8DR5 - chains D and E of the 12 polymer chains in the assembly; structure by electron microscopy, 2.76 A resolution.

Chain D:
Protein: Replication factor C subunit 2
From: Saccharomyces cerevisiae
Reference sequence: P40348 (RFC2_YEAST); residue numbers follow UniProt; this construct covers 1-353
Sequence (353 residues; numbered 1 to 353; the number before each row is that of its first residue):
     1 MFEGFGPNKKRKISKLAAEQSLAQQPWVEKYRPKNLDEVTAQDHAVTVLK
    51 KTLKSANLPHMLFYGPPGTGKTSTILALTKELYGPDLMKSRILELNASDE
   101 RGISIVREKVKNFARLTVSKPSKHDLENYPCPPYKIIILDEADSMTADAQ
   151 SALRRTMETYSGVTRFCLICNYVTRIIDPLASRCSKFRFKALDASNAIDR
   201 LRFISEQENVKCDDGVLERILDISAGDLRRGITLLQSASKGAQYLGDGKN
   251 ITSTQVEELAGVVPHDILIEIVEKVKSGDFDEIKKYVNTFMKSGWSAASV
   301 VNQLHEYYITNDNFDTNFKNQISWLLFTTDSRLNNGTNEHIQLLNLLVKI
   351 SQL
Disordered / not traced: 1-21
Ion coordination: Mg2+: Thr72 (together with ATP-gamma-S)
Small-molecule neighbours:
  - ATP-gamma-S (AGS; phosphothiophosphoric acid-adenylate ester), molecule 1: Val28, Tyr31, Arg32, Pro33, Glu38, Val39, Thr40, Gln42, Pro66, Pro67, Gly68, Thr69, Gly70, Lys71, Thr72, Ser73, Glu141, Asn171, Leu192, Arg200, Leu228, Arg229, Ile232
  - ATP-gamma-S (AGS), molecule 2: Arg154, Glu158, Pro179, Arg183

Chain E:
Protein: Replication factor C subunit 5
From: Saccharomyces cerevisiae
Reference sequence: P38251 (RFC5_YEAST); numbering as in UniProt (aligned over 1-354)
Sequence (354 residues; row label = number of the first residue in the row):
     1 MSLWVDKYRPKSLNALSHNEELTNFLKSLSDQPRDLPHLLLYGPNGTGKK
    51 TRCMALLESIFGPGVYRLKIDVRQFVTASNRKLELNVVSSPYHLEITPSD
   101 MGNNDRIVIQELLKEVAQMEQVDFQDSKDGLAHRYKCVIINEANSLTKDA
   151 QAALRRTMEKYSKNIRLIMVCDSMSPIIAPIKSRCLLIRCPAPSDSEIST
   201 ILSDVVTNERIQLETKDILKRIAQASNGNLRVSLLMLESMALNNELALKS
   251 SSPIIKPDWIIVIHKLTRKIVKERSVNSLIECRAVLYDLLAHCIPANIIL
   301 KELTFSLLDVETLNTTNKSSIIEYSSVFDERLSLGNKAIFHLEGFIAKVM
   351 CCLD
Disordered / not traced: 1, 354
Small-molecule neighbours:
  - ATP-gamma-S (AGS; phosphothiophosphoric acid-adenylate ester): Arg155, Glu159, Pro180, Arg184
  - GDP (guanosine-5'-diphosphate): Val5, Asp6, Tyr8, Arg9, Pro10, Ala15, Leu16, Ser17, His18, Pro44, Asn45, Gly46, Thr47, Gly48, Lys49, Lys50, Thr51, Arg52, Ile201, Leu230, Arg231, Leu234

Interface between chain D and chain E:
Residue-residue contacts (87):
  Ala23(D) - Asp35(E)
  Gln24(D) - Arg34(E)
  Gln24(D) - Arg166(E)  hydrogen bond (backbone-side chain)
  Gln25(D) - Asp35(E)
  Gln25(D) - Ser162(E)  hydrogen bond
  Gln25(D) - Lys163(E)
  Gln25(D) - Arg166(E)
  Pro26(D) - Arg166(E)
  Glu29(D) - Glu159(E)
  Glu29(D) - Ser162(E)
  Arg32(D) - Glu159(E)  salt bridge
  Thr72(D) - Arg156(E)
  Asn96(D) - Arg156(E)
  Ala97(D) - Gln110(E)  hydrogen bond (backbone-side chain)
  Ala97(D) - Ala152(E)
  Ser98(D) - Gln110(E)
  Ser98(D) - Lys114(E)  hydrogen bond
  Ser98(D) - Ala153(E)
  Asp99(D) - Lys114(E)  salt bridge
  Asp140(D) - Arg156(E)
  Glu141(D) - Ala152(E)
  Glu141(D) - Arg155(E)  salt bridge
  Glu141(D) - Arg156(E)
  Asn171(D) - Arg155(E)  hydrogen bond
  Asp227(D) - Ser183(E)  hydrogen bond
  Arg229(D) - Glu159(E)  salt bridge
  Arg229(D) - Ser183(E)  hydrogen bond
  Arg229(D) - Arg184(E)
  Gln236(D) - Asp35(E)
  Gln236(D) - Pro37(E)
  Ser237(D) - Leu186(E)
  Lys240(D) - Leu29(E)
  Lys240(D) - Gln32(E)  hydrogen bond (side chain-backbone)
  Lys240(D) - Asp35(E)  salt bridge
  Tyr244(D) - Lys27(E)
  Tyr244(D) - Ser28(E)
  Tyr244(D) - Asp31(E)
  Glu258(D) - Arg189(E)  salt bridge
  Leu259(D) - Phe25(E)  hydrophobic
  Phe280(D) - Leu308(E)  hydrophobic
  Phe280(D) - Lys318(E)
  Phe280(D) - Ser319(E)
  Lys284(D) - Leu308(E)
  Lys284(D) - Asp309(E)  salt bridge
  Asn288(D) - Asn227(E)  hydrogen bond
  Met291(D) - Pro44(E)
  Lys292(D) - Pro44(E)
  Lys292(D) - Ala192(E)  hydrogen bond (backbone-backbone)
  Lys292(D) - Asn227(E)
  Ser293(D) - Arg189(E)  hydrogen bond (backbone-side chain)
  Ser293(D) - Pro191(E)
  Gly294(D) - Tyr42(E)
  Gly294(D) - Arg189(E)
  Trp295(D) - Arg189(E)
  Ser296(D) - Met174(E)
  Arg332(D) - Ser326(E)  hydrogen bond
  Arg332(D) - Val327(E)
  Arg332(D) - Glu330(E)  salt bridge
  Leu333(D) - Ser175(E)
  Asn335(D) - Glu330(E)  hydrogen bond
  Asn335(D) - Ser333(E)  hydrogen bond (backbone-side chain)
  Asn335(D) - Leu334(E)
  Gly336(D) - Ser175(E)
  Gly336(D) - Pro176(E)
  Gly336(D) - Ser333(E)
  Thr337(D) - Ser175(E)  hydrogen bond (backbone-side chain)
  Thr337(D) - Asp329(E)
  Thr337(D) - Glu330(E)
  Asn338(D) - Lys301(E)
  Asn338(D) - Asp329(E)  hydrogen bond (backbone-side chain)
  Glu339(D) - Ser173(E)  hydrogen bond
  Glu339(D) - Met174(E)
  Glu339(D) - Ser175(E)
  His340(D) - Lys301(E)
  His340(D) - Phe305(E)
  Ile341(D) - Ile322(E)  hydrophobic
  Ile341(D) - Ser325(E)
  Ile341(D) - Ser326(E)
  Gln342(D) - Ser326(E)  hydrogen bond
  Gln342(D) - Asp329(E)
  Leu344(D) - Ile322(E)  hydrophobic
  Asn345(D) - Ile322(E)
  Asn345(D) - Glu323(E)
  Asn345(D) - Ser326(E)
  Val348(D) - Ser319(E)
  Lys349(D) - Glu323(E)  salt bridge
  Gln352(D) - Ser319(E)  hydrogen bond
Also at the interface, not in a pair above, chain D (55 interface residues in all): Trp27, Pro67, Glu94, Ser144, Arg230, Thr233, Gly241, Gly261, Asp281
Also at the interface, not in a pair above, chain E (57 interface residues in all): Asn24, Leu36, Asp149, Thr157, Lys160, Ala179, Pro180, Leu187, Gly228, Thr315

Summary:
Chain D and chain E form an interface of 55 and 57 residues respectively; the contacts include 19 hydrogen
bonds and 9 salt bridges. Polar contacts include Arg32(D)-Glu159(E), Asp99(D)-Lys114(E) and
Glu141(D)-Arg155(E). One ATP-gamma-S molecule is bound between chain D and chain E.
Here chain D is Replication factor C subunit 2 and chain E is Replication factor C subunit 5, both from
Saccharomyces cerevisiae. Entry 8DR5 (Open state of RFC:PCNA bound to a 3' ss/dsDNA junction (DNA2) with NTD)
was determined by electron microscopy, deposited together with 8DQW, 8DQX, 8DQZ, 8DR0, 8DR1, 8DR3 and 3
further entries.
